PDB entry 3DP8 | X-ray diffraction, 2.50 A resolution | chain A

[Chain A]
Molecule: Nickel-binding periplasmic protein
Source organism: Escherichia coli
UniProt: P33590 (NIKA_ECOLI); residues 1-502 here correspond to UniProt positions 23-524 (UniProt number = residue number + 22)
Chain sequence (502 residues; numbered 1 to 502; the number before each row is that of its first residue):
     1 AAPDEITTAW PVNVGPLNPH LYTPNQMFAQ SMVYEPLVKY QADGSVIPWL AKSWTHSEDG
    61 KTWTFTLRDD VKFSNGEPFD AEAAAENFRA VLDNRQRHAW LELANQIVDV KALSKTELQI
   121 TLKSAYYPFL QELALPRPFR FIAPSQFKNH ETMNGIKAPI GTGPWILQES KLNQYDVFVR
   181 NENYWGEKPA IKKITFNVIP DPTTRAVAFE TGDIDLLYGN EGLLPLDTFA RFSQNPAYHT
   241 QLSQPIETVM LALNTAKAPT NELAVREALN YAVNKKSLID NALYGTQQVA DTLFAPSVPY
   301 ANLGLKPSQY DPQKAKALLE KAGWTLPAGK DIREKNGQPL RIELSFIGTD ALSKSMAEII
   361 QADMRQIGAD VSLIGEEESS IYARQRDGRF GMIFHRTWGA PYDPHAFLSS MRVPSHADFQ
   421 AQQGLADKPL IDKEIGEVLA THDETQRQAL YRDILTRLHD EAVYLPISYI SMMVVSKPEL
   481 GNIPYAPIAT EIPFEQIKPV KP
Not modelled in the structure: 1, 500-502
Residues lining bound ligands: (2R)-butane-1,2,4-tricarboxylic acid (HCT): Y22, M27, R97, W100, R137, W398, Y402, H416, T490

[Overview]
Ligands of chain A: (2R)-butane-1,2,4-tricarboxylic acid.
Chain A is Nickel-binding periplasmic protein (Escherichia coli); the structure, Structural characterization
of a putative endogenous metal chelator in the periplasmic nickel transporter NikA (nickel
butane-1,2,4-tricarboxylate ..., was determined by X-ray diffraction (same publication as 3E3K).
